Entry 5HR2 (X-ray diffraction, 1.20 A resolution); this record covers chain A.

== Chain A ==
Protein: Thioredoxin
Source organism: Escherichia coli
UniProt: C3SKR2 (C3SKR2_ECOLX); residues 0-108 here correspond to UniProt positions 19-127 (UniProt number = residue number + 19)
Chain sequence (109 residues; each row starts with the number of its first residue; numbering starts at 0):
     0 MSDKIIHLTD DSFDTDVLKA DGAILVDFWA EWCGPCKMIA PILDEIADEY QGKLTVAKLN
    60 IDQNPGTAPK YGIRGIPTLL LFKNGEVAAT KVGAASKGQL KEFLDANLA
Unresolved in the structure: 0, 108
Sequence notes: engineered mutation A94 (Leu113 in C3SKR2)
Disulfides: C32-C35
Metal / ion sites: Cu ion site 1: S1, D2, D10; Cu ion site 2: H6, D47, Q62
Reported in the primary citation:
  - mutagenesis - L94A: decreased stability (citing earlier work)
  - mutagenesis - L94A: decreased catalytic activity on DiFTC-insulin (citing earlier work)
  - catalytic residues: C32, C35 (citing earlier work)

== In short ==
The Cu ion site 1 is built by S1, D2 and D10. The Cu ion site 2 is built by H6, D47 and Q62. From the paper:
catalytic residues C32 and C35; L94A reduces stability.
Chain A is Thioredoxin (Escherichia coli); the structure, Crystal structure of thioredoxin L94A mutant, was
determined by X-ray diffraction, deposited together with 5HR0, 5HR1 and 5HR3.
